6AK9 - chains A and T of the 4 polymer chains in the assembly; structure by X-ray diffraction, 1.91 A resolution.

== Chain A ==
Molecule: DNA-directed DNA/RNA polymerase mu
Organism: Homo sapiens
Notes: EC 2.7.7.7; engineered mutation(s): deletions 398-410
Reference sequence: Q9NP87 (DPOLM_HUMAN); residue numbers follow UniProt; this construct covers 132-397, 411-494
Sequence (356 residues; numbered 127 to 494; 12 numbers in that range are skipped by the numbering (no residue carries them; nothing is unmodelled there); the number before each row is that of its first residue):
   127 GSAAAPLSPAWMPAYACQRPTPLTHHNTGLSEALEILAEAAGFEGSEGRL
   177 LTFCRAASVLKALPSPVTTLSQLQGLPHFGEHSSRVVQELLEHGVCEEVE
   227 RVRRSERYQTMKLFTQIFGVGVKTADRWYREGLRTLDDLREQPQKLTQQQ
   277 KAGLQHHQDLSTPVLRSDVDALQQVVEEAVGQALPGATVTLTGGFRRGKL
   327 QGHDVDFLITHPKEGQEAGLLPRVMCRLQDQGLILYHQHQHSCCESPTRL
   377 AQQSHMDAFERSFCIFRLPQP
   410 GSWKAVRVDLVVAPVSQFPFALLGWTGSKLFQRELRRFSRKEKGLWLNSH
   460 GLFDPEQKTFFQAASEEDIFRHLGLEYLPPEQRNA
Not modelled in the structure: 127-137, 366-383
Sequence notes: expression tag (127-131); linker (410)
Metal / ion sites: Na+: Thr241, Ile243, Val246 (shared with 1 residue of chain P); Ca2+ site 1: Asp330, Asp332 (together with 8-oxo-2'-deoxyguanosine-5'-triphosphate); Ca2+ site 2: Asp330, Asp332, Asp418 (together with 8-oxo-2'-deoxyguanosine-5'-triphosphate) (shared with 1 residue of chain P)
Residues lining bound ligands: 8-oxo-2'-deoxyguanosine-5'-triphosphate (8DG): Gly319, Gly320, Arg323, Lys325, Gln327, Gly328, His329, Asp330, Asp332, Gly433, Trp434, Thr435, Gly436, Ser437, Lys438, Gln441, Arg445
Swiss-Prot annotation at these positions:
  - region: Arg323 to Asp332 (Involved in ssDNA binding)
  - binding site (Mg(2+)): Asp330, Asp332, Asp418
  - site: Gly433 (Responsible for the low discrimination between dNTP and rNTP)

== Chain T ==
Molecule: 9-nt DNA strand
Sequence (9 nucleotides; numbered 1 to 9; the number before each row is that of its first residue):
     1 CGGCCTACG

== Chain A / chain T interface ==
Pairs across the interface - 25 pairs, chain A then chain T:
  Gly174(A) with DC4(T), base contact
  Leu177(A) with DC4(T), phosphate contact; DC5(T), phosphate contact
  Gln364(A) with DG9(T), phosphate contact
  His365(A) with DG9(T), hydrogen bond to the phosphate
  Phe385(A) with DG9(T), phosphate contact
  Glu386(A) with DC8(T), sugar contact; DG9(T), hydrogen bond to the phosphate
  Arg387(A) with DA7(T), hydrogen bond to the base; DC8(T), hydrogen bond to the sugar; DG9(T), hydrogen bond to the phosphate
  Phe389(A) with DG9(T), sugar contact
  Arg442(A) with DC5(T), salt bridge to the phosphate
  Arg445(A) with DC5(T), hydrogen bond to the base; DT6(T), hydrogen bond to the sugar
  Arg446(A) with DC4(T), sugar contact; DC5(T), sugar contact
  Arg449(A) with DT6(T), salt bridge to the phosphate
  Lys450(A) with DG3(T), hydrogen bond to the phosphate; DC4(T), salt bridge to the phosphate
  Leu456(A) with DT6(T), sugar contact
  Asn457(A) with DT6(T), phosphate contact; DA7(T), hydrogen bond to the phosphate
  His459(A) with DA7(T), hydrogen bond to the phosphate; DC8(T), salt bridge to the phosphate
Interface residues without a listed pair, chain A (18 interface residues in all): Arg181, Lys438

== Summary ==
18 residues of chain A face 7 of chain T across their interface; the contacts include 10 hydrogen bonds and 4
salt bridges. Polar contacts include Arg387(A)-DA7(T), Arg445(A)-DC5(T) and Arg387(A)-DC8(T). Bound to chain
A: 8-oxo-2'-deoxyguanosine-5'-triphosphate. UniProt lists 3 Mg2+-binding residues on chain A.
Here chain A is DNA-directed DNA/RNA polymerase mu (Homo sapiens) and chain T is a 9-nt DNA strand. Entry 6AK9
(Pre-catalytic Ternary Complex of Human DNA Polymerase Mu with Templating Cytosine and Incoming Ca-8oxodGTP)
was determined by X-ray diffraction, deposited together with 6AK8, 6AKH, 6IPD, 6IPE, 6IPF and 6IPG.
